Entry 6EQF (X-ray diffraction, 1.70 A resolution); this record covers chain A.

Chain A:
Protein: Poly(ethylene terephthalate) hydrolase
Source organism: Ideonella sakaiensis
Notes: EC 3.1.1.101
UniProtKB: A0A0K8P6T7 (PETH_IDESA); residues 1-290 here = UniProt positions 1-290
Amino-acid sequence (298 residues; numbered 1 to 298; the number before each row is that of its first residue):
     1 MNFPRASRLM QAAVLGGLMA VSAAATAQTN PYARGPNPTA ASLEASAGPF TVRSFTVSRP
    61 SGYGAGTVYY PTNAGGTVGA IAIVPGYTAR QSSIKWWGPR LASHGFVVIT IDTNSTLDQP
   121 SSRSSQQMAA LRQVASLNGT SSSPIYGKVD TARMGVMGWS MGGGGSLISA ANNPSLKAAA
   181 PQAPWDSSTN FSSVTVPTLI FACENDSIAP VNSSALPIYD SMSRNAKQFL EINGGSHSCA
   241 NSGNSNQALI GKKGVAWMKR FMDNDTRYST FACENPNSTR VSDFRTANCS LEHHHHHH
Disordered / not traced: 1-28, 298
Construct notes: expression tag (291-298)
Cystine bridges: Cys-203/Cys-239, Cys-273/Cys-289
What the authors report for this chain:
  - mutagenesis - W185A: decreased catalytic activity on PET

Overview:
The paper reports that W185A reduces catalytic activity on PET.
Chain A is Poly(ethylene terephthalate) hydrolase (Ideonella sakaiensis); the structure, Crystal structure of
a polyethylene terephthalate degrading hydrolase from Ideonella sakaiensis in spacegroup P212121, was
determined by X-ray diffraction together with 6EQD, 6EQE, 6EQG and 6EQH from the same study.
